PDB entry 7NUI | X-ray diffraction, 2.00 A resolution | chains A and D of the 3 polymer chains in the assembly

[Chain A]
Protein: HLA-B*08:01 heavy chain
Source organism: Homo sapiens
Chain sequence (276 residues; row label = number of the first residue in the row):
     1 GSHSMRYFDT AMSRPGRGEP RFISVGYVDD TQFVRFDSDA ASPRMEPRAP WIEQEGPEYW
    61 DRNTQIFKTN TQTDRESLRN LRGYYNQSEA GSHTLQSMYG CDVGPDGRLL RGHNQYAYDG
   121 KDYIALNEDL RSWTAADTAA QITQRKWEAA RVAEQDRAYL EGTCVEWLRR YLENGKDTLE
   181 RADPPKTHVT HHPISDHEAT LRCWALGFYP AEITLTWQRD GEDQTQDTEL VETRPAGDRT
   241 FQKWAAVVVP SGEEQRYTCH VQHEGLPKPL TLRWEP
Disulfide bonds: Cys-101/Cys-164, Cys-203/Cys-259

[Chain D]
Protein: Glu-leu-arg-ser-arg-tyr-trp-ala-ile
Chain sequence (9 residues; numbered 1 to 9; the number before each row is that of its first residue):
     1 ELRSRYWAI

[Interface between chain A and chain D]
Pairs across the interface (48; chain A residue first):
  Met-5(A) with Glu-1(D)
  Tyr-7(A) with Glu-1(D), hydrogen bond (side chain-backbone); Leu-2(D), hydrogen bond (side chain-backbone)
  Asp-9(A) with Arg-5(D), salt bridge
  Ser-24(A) with Leu-2(D)
  Arg-62(A) with Glu-1(D), salt bridge
  Asn-63(A) with Glu-1(D); Leu-2(D)
  Ile-66(A) with Glu-1(D); Leu-2(D), hydrophobic; Arg-3(D); Ser-4(D)
  Phe-67(A) with Leu-2(D)
  Asn-70(A) with Arg-3(D), hydrogen bond (side chain-backbone); Ser-4(D); Arg-5(D), hydrogen bond (side chain-backbone)
  Thr-73(A) with Arg-5(D), hydrogen bond (side chain-backbone); Tyr-6(D); Trp-7(D); Ala-8(D)
  Asp-74(A) with Arg-5(D), salt bridge
  Glu-76(A) with Ala-8(D)
  Ser-77(A) with Ala-8(D); Ile-9(D), hydrogen bond (side chain-backbone)
  Asn-80(A) with Ala-8(D); Ile-9(D), hydrogen bond (side chain-backbone)
  Leu-81(A) with Ile-9(D), hydrophobic
  Tyr-84(A) with Ile-9(D), hydrogen bond (side chain-backbone)
  Tyr-99(A) with Leu-2(D); Arg-3(D), hydrogen bond (side chain-backbone)
  Asn-114(A) with Arg-3(D)
  Tyr-116(A) with Arg-3(D), hydrogen bond
  Tyr-123(A) with Ile-9(D), hydrophobic
  Thr-143(A) with Ile-9(D), hydrogen bond (side chain-backbone)
  Lys-146(A) with Ala-8(D), hydrogen bond (side chain-backbone); Ile-9(D), hydrogen bond (side chain-backbone)
  Trp-147(A) with Ala-8(D), hydrogen bond (side chain-backbone); Ile-9(D), hydrophobic
  Ala-150(A) with Trp-7(D), hydrophobic
  Val-152(A) with Trp-7(D), hydrophobic
  Gln-155(A) with Trp-7(D)
  Asp-156(A) with Arg-3(D), salt bridge
  Tyr-159(A) with Glu-1(D), hydrogen bond (side chain-backbone); Leu-2(D); Arg-3(D)
  Thr-163(A) with Glu-1(D)
  Trp-167(A) with Glu-1(D), hydrogen bond
  Tyr-171(A) with Glu-1(D), hydrogen bond (side chain-backbone)
Also at the interface, not in a pair above, chain A (34 interface residues in all): Phe-36, Tyr-59, Leu-95

[In short]
34 residues of chain A face 9 of chain D across their interface, with 17 hydrogen bonds and 4 salt bridges.
Among the polar pairs are Asp-9(A)/Arg-5(D), Arg-62(A)/Glu-1(D) and Asp-74(A)/Arg-5(D).
Here chain A is HLA-B*08:01 heavy chain (Homo sapiens) and chain D is Glu-leu-arg-ser-arg-tyr-trp-ala-ile.
Entry 7NUI (Crystal structure of HLA-B*08:01 in complex with ELRSRYWAI viral peptide) was determined by X-ray
diffraction.
